PDB entry 6K1P | electron microscopy, 3.87 A resolution | chains A and I of the 11 polymer chains in the assembly

# Chain A
Name: Histone H3
Source organism: Xenopus laevis
UniProtKB: A0A310TTQ1 (A0A310TTQ1_XENLA); residues 1-135 here correspond to UniProt positions 2-136 (UniProt number = residue number + 1)
Sequence (135 residues; each row starts with the number of its first residue):
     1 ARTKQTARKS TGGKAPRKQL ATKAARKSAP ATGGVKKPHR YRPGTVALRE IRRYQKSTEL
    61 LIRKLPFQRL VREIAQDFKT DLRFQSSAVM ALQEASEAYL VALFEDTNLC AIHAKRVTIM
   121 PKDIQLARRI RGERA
Disordered / not traced: 1-36, 135

# Chain I
Molecule: 167-nt DNA strand
Source organism: Escherichia coli K-12
Sequence (167 nucleotides; row label = number of the first residue in the row):
     1 CTCGAGAATC CCGGTGCCGA GGCCGCTCAA TTGGTCGTAG ACAGCTCTAG CACCGCTTAA
    61 ACGCACGTAC GCGCTGTCCC CCGCGTTTTA ACCGCCAAGG GGATTACTCC CTAGTCTCCA
   121 GGCACGTGTC AGATATATAC ATCCGATAGC TTGTCGAGAA GTACTAG
Disordered / not traced: 1, 148-167

# How chain A and chain I interact
Contacting residue pairs (15):
  Arg40(A) - DG83(I)  sugar contact
  Arg40(A) - DC84(I)  hydrogen bond to the sugar
  Tyr41(A) - DA8(I)  sugar contact
  Tyr41(A) - DC84(I)  hydrogen bond to the phosphate
  Arg42(A) - DG83(I)  sugar contact
  Pro43(A) - DG83(I)  phosphate contact
  Val46(A) - DG83(I)  phosphate contact
  Ala47(A) - DG83(I)  phosphate contact
  Arg49(A) - DA8(I)  hydrogen bond to the phosphate
  Arg49(A) - DT9(I)  salt bridge to the phosphate
  Arg63(A) - DC92(I)  phosphate contact
  Lys64(A) - DC92(I)  hydrogen bond to the phosphate
  Leu65(A) - DC92(I)  phosphate contact
  Pro66(A) - DA91(I)  sugar contact
  Arg69(A) - DA91(I)  salt bridge to the phosphate
Interface residues without a listed pair, chain A (15 interface residues in all): His39, Thr45, Arg83
Interface residues without a listed pair, chain I (9 interface residues in all): DA7, DC82, DG100

# Overview
Chain A and chain I form an interface of 15 and 9 residues respectively; the contacts include 4 hydrogen bonds
and 2 salt bridges. Polar pairs include Arg40(A)-DC84(I), Tyr41(A)-DC84(I) and Arg49(A)-DA8(I).
Here chain A is Histone H3 (Xenopus laevis) and chain I is a 167-nt DNA strand (Escherichia coli K-12). Entry
6K1P (The complex of ISWI-nucleosome in the ADP.BeF-bound state) was determined by electron microscopy,
deposited together with 6JYL and 6IRO.
